PDB entry 6Q0V | X-ray diffraction, 2.90 A resolution | chains C and D of the 5 polymer chains in the assembly

# Chain C
Molecule: DDB1- and CUL4-associated factor 15
Source organism: Homo sapiens
Notes: fragment: C-terminal domain
Reference sequence: Q66K64 (DCA15_HUMAN); residue numbers follow UniProt; this construct covers 383-600
Chain sequence (263 residues; numbered 338 to 600; the number before each row is that of its first residue):
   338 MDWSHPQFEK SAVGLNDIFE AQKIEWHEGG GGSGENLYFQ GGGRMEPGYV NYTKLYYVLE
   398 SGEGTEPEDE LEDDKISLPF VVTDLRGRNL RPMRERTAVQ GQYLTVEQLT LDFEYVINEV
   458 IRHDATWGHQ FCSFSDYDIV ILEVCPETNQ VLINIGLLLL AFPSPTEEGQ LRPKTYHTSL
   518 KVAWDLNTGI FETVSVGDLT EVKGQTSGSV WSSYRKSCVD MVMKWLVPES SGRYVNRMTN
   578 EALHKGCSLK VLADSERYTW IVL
Not modelled in the structure: 338-382, 397-413, 504-507, 580-584
Differences from the reference sequence: initiating methionine (338); expression tag (339-382)
Residues lining bound ligands: Tasisulam (P7M; N-[(5-bromothiophen-2-yl)sulfonyl]-2,4-dichlorobenzamide): Arg552, Val556, Val559, Leu563

# Chain D
Molecule: RNA-binding protein 39
Source organism: Homo sapiens
Notes: fragment: RRM2 domain
Reference sequence: Q14498 (RBM39_HUMAN); residues 250-332 here = UniProt positions 250-332
Chain sequence (107 residues; numbered 226 to 332; the number before each row is that of its first residue):
   226 MGSSHHHHHH SAVDENLYFQ GGGRMRLYVG SLHFNITEDM LRGIFEPFGR IESIQLMMDS
   286 ETGRSKGYGF ITFSDSECAK KALEQLNGFE LAGRPMKVGH VTERTDA
Not modelled in the structure: 226-248, 328-332
Differences from the reference sequence: initiating methionine (226); expression tag (227-249)
Residues lining bound ligands: Tasisulam (P7M; N-[(5-bromothiophen-2-yl)sulfonyl]-2,4-dichlorobenzamide): Asp264, Met265, Gly268
Reported in the primary citation:
  - mutagenesis - G268V: abolished binding to DDB1- and CUL4-associated factor 15

# Chain C / chain D interface
Pairs across the interface (26; chain C residue first):
  Gly545(C) - Pro272(D)
  Gly545(C) - Phe273(D)
  Ser546(C) - Phe273(D)
  Ser546(C) - Gln310(D)  hydrogen bond
  Trp548(C) - Pro272(D)  hydrophobic
  Ser549(C) - Ile269(D)  hydrogen bond (side chain-backbone)
  Ser549(C) - Phe273(D)
  Ser549(C) - Leu311(D)
  Arg552(C) - Gly268(D)  hydrogen bond (side chain-backbone)
  Arg552(C) - Pro272(D)
  Lys553(C) - Leu311(D)
  Lys553(C) - Phe314(D)
  Lys553(C) - Glu315(D)
  Lys553(C) - Leu316(D)
  Val556(C) - Ile261(D)  hydrophobic
  Val556(C) - Leu316(D)  hydrophobic
  Asp557(C) - Leu316(D)
  Asp557(C) - Ala317(D)  hydrogen bond (side chain-backbone)
  Met560(C) - His258(D)
  Met560(C) - Asn260(D)
  Leu563(C) - Asn260(D)
  Arg574(C) - Asp264(D)  salt bridge
  Lys587(C) - Ser285(D)
  Val588(C) - Ser285(D)
  Trp597(C) - Ser285(D)
  Trp597(C) - Glu286(D)
Also at the interface, not in a pair above, chain C (15 interface residues in all): Glu578
Also at the interface, not in a pair above, chain D (18 interface residues in all): Glu263, Met265

# Overview
15 residues of chain C and 18 residues of chain D are in contact, with 4 hydrogen bonds and 1 salt bridge.
Polar contacts include Arg574(C)-Asp264(D), Ser546(C)-Gln310(D) and Ser549(C)-Ile269(D). Tasisulam is bound
between chain C and chain D. From the paper: G268V of chain D abolishes binding to DDB1- and CUL4-associated
factor 15.
Here chain C is DDB1- and CUL4-associated factor 15 and chain D is RNA-binding protein 39, both from Homo
sapiens. Entry 6Q0V (Structure of DDB1-DDA1-DCAF15 complex bound to tasisulam and RBM39) was determined by
X-ray diffraction (same publication as 6Q0R and 6Q0W).
